Entry 8YHA (electron microscopy, 3.40 A resolution); this record covers chains C and F of the 12 polymer chains in the assembly.

# Chain C
Molecule: 61-nt crRNA
Source organism: Candidatus Cloacimonadota bacterium
Sequence (61 nucleotides; numbered 1 to 61; the number before each row is that of its first residue):
     1 GUGAACCGGAGAAGUCAUUUAAUAAGGCCACUGUUAAAAAGUAUUCCCCA
    51 CGCAUGUGGGG

# Chain F
Protein: CRISPR system Cascade subunit CasC
Source organism: Candidatus Cloacimonetes bacterium ADurb.Bin088
UniProtKB: A0A1V6F8B5 (A0A1V6F8B5_9BACT); residues 1-378 here = UniProt positions 1-378
Sequence (378 residues; row label = number of the first residue in the row):
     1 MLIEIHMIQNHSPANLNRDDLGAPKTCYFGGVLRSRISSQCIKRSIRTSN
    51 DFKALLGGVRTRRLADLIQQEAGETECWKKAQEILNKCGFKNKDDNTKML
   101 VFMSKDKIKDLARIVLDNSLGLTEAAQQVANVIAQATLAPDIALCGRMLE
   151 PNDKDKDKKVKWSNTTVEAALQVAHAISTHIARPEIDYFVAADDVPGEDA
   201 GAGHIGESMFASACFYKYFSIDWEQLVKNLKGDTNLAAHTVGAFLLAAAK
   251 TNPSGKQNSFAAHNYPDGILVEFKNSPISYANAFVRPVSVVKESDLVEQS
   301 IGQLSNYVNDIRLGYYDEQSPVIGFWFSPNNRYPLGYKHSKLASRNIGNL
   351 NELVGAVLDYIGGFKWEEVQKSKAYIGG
Disordered / not traced: 373-378

# Interface between chain C and chain F
Residue-residue contacts - 34 pairs, chain C then chain F:
  U23(C) - Met148(F)  base contact
  A24(C) - Arg60(F)  hydrogen bond to the sugar
  A24(C) - Met148(F)  base contact
  A25(C) - Lys43(F)  salt bridge to the phosphate
  A25(C) - Arg60(F)  sugar contact
  G26(C) - Gln40(F)  sugar contact
  G26(C) - Cys41(F)  sugar contact
  G26(C) - Arg44(F)  sugar contact
  G26(C) - Ser254(F)  hydrogen bond to the base
  G27(C) - Asn17(F)  hydrogen bond to the phosphate
  G27(C) - Arg18(F)  hydrogen bond to the sugar
  G27(C) - Asp19(F)  base contact
  G27(C) - Asp20(F)  base contact
  G27(C) - Lys25(F)  salt bridge to the phosphate
  G27(C) - Ser38(F)  hydrogen bond to the phosphate
  G27(C) - Gln40(F)  hydrogen bond to the phosphate
  C28(C) - Leu16(F)  phosphate contact
  C28(C) - Asn17(F)  phosphate contact
  C28(C) - Arg18(F)  hydrogen bond to the phosphate
  C28(C) - Gly255(F)  phosphate contact
  C29(C) - Arg18(F)  salt bridge to the phosphate
  C29(C) - Ser254(F)  phosphate contact
  C29(C) - Gly255(F)  phosphate contact
  C29(C) - Lys256(F)  hydrogen bond to the phosphate
  A30(C) - Asn258(F)  hydrogen bond to the phosphate
  C31(C) - Phe189(F)  base contact
  C31(C) - Val190(F)  hydrogen bond to the sugar
  U32(C) - Val190(F)  sugar contact
  U32(C) - Ala192(F)  base contact
  G33(C) - Tyr188(F)  hydrogen bond to the base
  G33(C) - Phe189(F)  phosphate contact
  G33(C) - Val190(F)  phosphate contact
  G33(C) - Ala202(F)  base contact
  G33(C) - Ile205(F)  base contact
Interface residues without a listed pair, chain F (27 interface residues in all): Cys145, Arg147, Thr166, Ala191

# Overview
11 residues of chain C face 27 of chain F across their interface, with 11 hydrogen bonds and 3 salt bridges.
Polar contacts include G26(C)-Ser254(F), G33(C)-Tyr188(F) and A24(C)-Arg60(F).
Here chain C is a 61-nt crRNA (Candidatus Cloacimonadota bacterium) and chain F is CRISPR system Cascade
subunit CasC (Candidatus Cloacimonetes bacterium ADurb.Bin088). Entry 8YHA (Type I-EHNH Cascade-ssDNA complex)
was determined by electron microscopy (same publication as 8YDB, 8YEO and 8YH9).
